PDB entry 5E4W | X-ray diffraction, 2.80 A resolution | chains A and D of the 3 polymer chains in the assembly

[Chain A]
Name: Thioredoxin-1
Organism: Escherichia coli O157:H7
Reference sequence: P0AA27 (THIO_ECO57); residues 12-118 here correspond to UniProt positions 3-109 (UniProt number = residue number - 9)
Chain sequence (109 residues; each row starts with the number of its first residue):
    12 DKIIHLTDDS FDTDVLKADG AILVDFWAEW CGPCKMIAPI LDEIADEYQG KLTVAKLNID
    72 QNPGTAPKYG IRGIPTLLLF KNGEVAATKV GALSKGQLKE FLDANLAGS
Construct notes: expression tag (119-120)
Swiss-Prot annotation at these positions:
  - active site (Nucleophile): Cys42, Cys45
  - site: Asp36 (Deprotonates C-terminal active site Cys), Gly43 (Contributes to redox potential value), Pro44 (Contributes to redox potential value)
  - modified residue: Lys79 (N6-acetyllysine)
Disulfides: Cys42-Cys45

[Chain D]
Name: Signal recognition particle 43 kDa protein, chloroplastic
Organism: Arabidopsis thaliana
Reference sequence: O22265 (SR43C_ARATH); numbering as in UniProt (aligned over 265-369)
Chain sequence (105 residues; row label = number of the first residue in the row):
   265 QVFEYAEVDE IVEKRGKGKD VEYLVRWKDG GDCEWVKGVH VAEDVAKDYE DGLEYAVAES
   325 VIGKRVGDDG KTIEYLVKWT DMSDATWEPQ DNVDSTLVLL YQQQQ
Ion coordination: Ca2+ near Glu268 (its only coordinating residue here)

[How chain A and chain D interact]
Contacting residue pairs (18):
  Trp41(A) - Glu268(D)
  Trp41(A) - Tyr269(D)
  Trp41(A) - Ala306(D)  hydrophobic
  Cys42(A) - Glu268(D)
  Gly43(A) - Glu268(D)
  Pro44(A) - Val266(D)  hydrophobic
  Pro44(A) - Glu268(D)
  Ile70(A) - Ala270(D)  hydrophobic
  Arg83(A) - Tyr269(D)
  Arg83(A) - Ala270(D)  hydrogen bond (backbone-backbone)
  Arg83(A) - Trp291(D)
  Arg83(A) - Glu298(D)  salt bridge
  Gly84(A) - Glu268(D)
  Ile85(A) - Phe267(D)
  Ile85(A) - Glu268(D)  hydrogen bond (backbone-backbone)
  Val101(A) - Gln265(D)
  Gly102(A) - Val266(D)
  Ala103(A) - Val266(D)  hydrogen bond (backbone-backbone)
Other interface residues (no listed pair), chain A (12 interface residues in all): Pro86
Other interface residues (no listed pair), chain D (10 interface residues in all): Glu271

[In short]
The interface between chain A and chain D involves 12 residues on one side and 10 on the other, with 3
hydrogen bonds and 1 salt bridge. Among the polar pairs are Arg83(A)-Glu298(D), Arg83(A)-Ala270(D) and
Ile85(A)-Glu268(D).
Here chain A is Thioredoxin-1 (Escherichia coli O157:H7) and chain D is Signal recognition particle 43 kDa
protein, chloroplastic (Arabidopsis thaliana). Entry 5E4W (Crystal structure of cpSRP43 chromodomains 2 and 3
in complex with the Alb3 tail) was determined by X-ray diffraction together with 5E4X from the same study.
